PDB entry 4MZ3 | X-ray diffraction, 1.74 A resolution | chain A

[Chain A]
Name: Sodium channel subunit beta-4
From: Homo sapiens
UniProt: Q8IWT1 (SCN4B_HUMAN); residues 32-157 here = UniProt positions 32-157
Chain sequence (129 residues; each row starts with the number of its first residue):
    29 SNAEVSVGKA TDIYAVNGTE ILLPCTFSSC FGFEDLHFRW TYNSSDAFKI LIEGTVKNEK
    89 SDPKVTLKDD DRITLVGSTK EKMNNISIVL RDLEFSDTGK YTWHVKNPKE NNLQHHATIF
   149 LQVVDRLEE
Disordered / not traced: 29-35, 156-157
Construct notes: expression tag (29-31); engineered mutation Trp131 (Cys in Q8IWT1)
Modified / non-standard residues: Cys58 (s,s-(2-hydroxyethyl)thiocysteine; CME)
Curated features (UniProtKB/Swiss-Prot):
  - glycosylation (N-linked (GlcNAc...) asparagine): Asn45, Asn71, Asn113
What the authors report for this chain:
  - mutagenesis - C131W (38.3 +/- 1.1 degC): decreased stability
  - mutagenesis - C131W: unchanged expression
  - post-translational modification sites: Asn45, Asn71, Asn113 (proposed by the authors, not directly observed)

[Overview]
From the paper: C131W reduces stability; modification sites Asn45, Asn71 and Asn113.
Chain A is Sodium channel subunit beta-4 (Homo sapiens); the structure, Crystal structure of the voltage-gated
sodium channel beta 4 subunit extracellular domain, C131W mutant, was determined by X-ray diffraction together
with 4MZ2 from the same study.
